5HOI - chains A and D of the 6 polymer chains in the assembly; structure by X-ray diffraction, 3.30 A resolution.

== Chain A ==
Protein: DNA polymerase alpha-binding protein
Source organism: Saccharomyces cerevisiae
Reference sequence: Q01454 (CTF4_YEAST); residues 472-927 here = UniProt positions 472-927
Sequence (478 residues; each row starts with the number of its first residue):
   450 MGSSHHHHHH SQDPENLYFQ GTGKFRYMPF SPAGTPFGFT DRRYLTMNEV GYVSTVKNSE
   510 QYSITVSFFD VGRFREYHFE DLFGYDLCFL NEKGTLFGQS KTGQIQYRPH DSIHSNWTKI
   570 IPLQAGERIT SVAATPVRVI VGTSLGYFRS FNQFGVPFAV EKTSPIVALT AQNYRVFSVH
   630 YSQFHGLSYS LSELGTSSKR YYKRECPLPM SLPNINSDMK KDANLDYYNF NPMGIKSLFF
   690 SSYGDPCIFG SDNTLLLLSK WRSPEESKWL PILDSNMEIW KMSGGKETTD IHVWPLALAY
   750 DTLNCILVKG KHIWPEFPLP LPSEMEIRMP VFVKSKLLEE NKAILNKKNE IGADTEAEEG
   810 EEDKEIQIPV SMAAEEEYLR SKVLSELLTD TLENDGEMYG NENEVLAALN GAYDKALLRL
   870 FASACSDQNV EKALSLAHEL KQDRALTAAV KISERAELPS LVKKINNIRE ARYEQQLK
Not modelled in the structure: 450-473, 664-670, 792-813
Sequence notes: initiating methionine (450); expression tag (451-471)
From the paper describing this entry:
  - mutagenesis - M731E/I740E/L756E: abolished binding to Dpb2
  - mutagenesis - M731E/I740E/L756E: unchanged binding to Dna2
  - mutagenesis - M731E/I740E/L756E: unchanged binding to Pol1
  - mutagenesis - L867E/A871E/A897E/I901E: abolished binding to Pol1
  - mutagenesis - L867E/A871E/A897E/I901E, I901E: abolished binding to Sld5 CIP-box
  - mutagenesis - I901E: abolished binding to CMG helicase
  - mutagenesis - I901E: abolished growth in response to mrc1

== Chain D ==
Protein: Topoisomerase 1-associated factor 2
Reference sequence: Q02208 (TOF2_YEAST); residue numbers follow UniProt; this construct covers 497-517
Sequence (21 residues; numbered 497 to 517; the number before each row is that of its first residue):
   497 SHAKDVKIQE TIRKLNRFKP T
Not modelled in the structure: 497-501, 514-517

== Chain A / chain D interface ==
Contacting residue pairs - 16 pairs, chain A then chain D:
  Ile728(A) - Ile508(D)  hydrophobic
  Met731(A) - Gln505(D)
  Met731(A) - Ile508(D)  hydrophobic
  Ser732(A) - Ile508(D)
  Ser732(A) - Asn512(D)  hydrogen bond (backbone-side chain)
  Lys735(A) - Arg513(D)
  Ile740(A) - Leu511(D)
  Ile740(A) - Asn512(D)
  Leu756(A) - Thr507(D)
  Leu756(A) - Ile508(D)  hydrophobic
  Leu756(A) - Leu511(D)  hydrophobic
  Lys758(A) - Leu511(D)  hydrogen bond (side chain-backbone)
  Glu773(A) - Ile504(D)
  Met774(A) - Ile504(D)  hydrophobic
  Glu814(A) - Gln505(D)
  Glu814(A) - Arg509(D)  salt bridge
Other interface residues (no listed pair), chain A (12 interface residues in all): Thr737, Ser772
From the paper, about this interface:
  - interface residues, chain A: Met731(A), Ile740(A), Leu756(A)

== Overview ==
12 residues of chain A face 8 of chain D across their interface; the contacts include 2 hydrogen bonds and 1
salt bridge. Polar pairs include Glu814(A)-Arg509(D), Ser732(A)-Asn512(D) and Lys758(A)-Leu511(D). From the
paper: L867E/A871E/A897E/I901E and I901E of chain A abolish binding to Sld5 CIP-box; interface residues
Met731(A), Ile740(A) and Leu756(A).
Here chain A is DNA polymerase alpha-binding protein (Saccharomyces cerevisiae) and chain D is Topoisomerase
1-associated factor 2. Entry 5HOI (Crystal structure of the carboxy-terminal domain of yeast Ctf4 bound to
Tof2) was determined by X-ray diffraction (same publication as 5HOG).
